Entry 5Y7R (X-ray diffraction, 1.96 A resolution); this record covers chain B.

# Chain B
Name: Iron/alpha-ketoglutarate-dependent dioxygenase asqJ
From: Emericella nidulans (strain FGSC A4 / ATCC 38163 / CBS 112.46 / NRRL 194 / M139)
Notes: EC 1.14.-.-
UniProtKB: Q5AR53 (ASQJ_EMENI); residues 1-308 here correspond to UniProt positions 109-416 (UniProt number = residue number + 108)
Sequence (308 residues; row label = number of the first residue in the row):
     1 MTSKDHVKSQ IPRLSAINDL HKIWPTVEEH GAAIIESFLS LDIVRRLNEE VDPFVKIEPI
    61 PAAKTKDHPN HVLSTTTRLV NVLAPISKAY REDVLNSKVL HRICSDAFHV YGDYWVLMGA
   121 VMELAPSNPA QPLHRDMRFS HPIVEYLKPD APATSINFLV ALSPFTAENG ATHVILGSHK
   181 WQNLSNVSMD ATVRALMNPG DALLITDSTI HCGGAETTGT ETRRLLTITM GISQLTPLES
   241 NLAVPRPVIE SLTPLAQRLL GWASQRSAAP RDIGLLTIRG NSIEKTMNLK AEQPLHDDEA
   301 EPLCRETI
Disordered / not traced: 1-8, 296-308
Ion coordination: Fe ion: His-134, Asp-136, His-211 (together with 2-oxoglutaric acid)
Small-molecule neighbours:
  - cyclopeptin (58K): Asn-70, Val-72, Leu-73, Leu-79, Met-118, Met-122, Gln-131, Pro-132, His-134, Arg-135, Asp-136, Met-137, Arg-138, Phe-139, Asn-157, Thr-227, Thr-229
  - 2-oxoglutaric acid (AKG): Leu-73, Met-122, Leu-124, Gln-131, His-134, Asp-136, Leu-159, Phe-165, Thr-172, His-211, Cys-212, Gly-213, Arg-223, Leu-225
Curated features (UniProtKB/Swiss-Prot):
  - binding site (Fe cation): His-134, Asp-136, His-211

# Summary
Chain B binds 2-oxoglutaric acid and cyclopeptin. His-134, Asp-136 and His-211 coordinate a Fe ion ion. From
UniProt: 3 Fe cation-binding residues.
Chain B is Iron/alpha-ketoglutarate-dependent dioxygenase asqJ (Emericella nidulans (strain FGSC A4 / ATCC
38163 / CBS 112.46 / NRRL 194 / M139)); the structure, Quaternary complex of AsqJ-Fe3+-2OG-cyclopeptin, was
determined by X-ray diffraction together with 5Y7T from the same study.
